3MG4 - chains H and I of the 28 polymer chains in the assembly; structure by X-ray diffraction, 3.11 A resolution.

== Chain H ==
Molecule: Proteasome component PUP1
Organism: Saccharomyces cerevisiae
Notes: EC 3.4.25.1
UniProtKB: P25043 (PSB7_YEAST); the construct lacks a stretch of the UniProt sequence and is renumbered around it, so the offset changes along the chain: 1-91 = UniProt 30-120; 93-105 = UniProt 121-133; 106-187 = UniProt 135-216; 189-223 = UniProt 217-251
Amino-acid sequence (222 residues; row label = number of the first residue in the row; note: 2 numbers in that range are skipped by the numbering (no residue carries them; nothing is unmodelled there)):
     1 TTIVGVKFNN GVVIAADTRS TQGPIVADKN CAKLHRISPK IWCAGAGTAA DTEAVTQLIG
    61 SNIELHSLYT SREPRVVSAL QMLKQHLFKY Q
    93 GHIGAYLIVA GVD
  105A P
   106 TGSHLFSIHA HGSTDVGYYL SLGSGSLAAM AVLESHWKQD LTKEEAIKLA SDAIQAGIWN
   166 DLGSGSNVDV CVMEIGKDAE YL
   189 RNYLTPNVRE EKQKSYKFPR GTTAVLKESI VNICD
Ion coordination: Mg2+: Ile163, Asp166, Ser169 (shared with 1 residue of chain Z)

== Chain I ==
Molecule: Proteasome component PUP3
Organism: Saccharomyces cerevisiae
Notes: EC 3.4.25.1
UniProtKB: P25451 (PSB3_YEAST); the construct lacks a stretch of the UniProt sequence and is renumbered around it, so the offset changes along the chain: -8 to -1 = UniProt 2-9; 1-36 = UniProt 10-45; 38-105 = UniProt 46-113; 106-122 = UniProt 117-133; 2 more segments
Amino-acid sequence (204 residues; numbered -8 to 194 plus 4 insertion-coded residues; 3 numbers in that range are skipped by the numbering (no residue carries them; nothing is unmodelled there); the number before each row is that of its first residue; a row labelled like 105A-105C holds insertion residues (105A, then the next letters in order); numbers below 1 keep their minus sign (Ser-8 is residue -8)):
    -8 SDPSSING
     1 GIVVAMTGKD CVAIACDLRL GSQSLGVSNK FEKIFH
    38 YGHVFLGITG LATDVTTLNE MFRYKTNLYK LKEERAIEPE TFTQLVSSSL YERRFGPYFV
    98 GPVVAGIN
105A-105C SKS
   106 GKPFIAGFDL IGCIDEA
  122A K
   123 DFIVSGTASD QLFGMCESLY EPNLEPEDLF ETISQALLNA ADRDALSGWG AVVYIIK
   181 KDEVVKRYLK MRQD
Ion coordination: Mg2+ site 1: Gly128, Ser131; Mg2+ site 2: Ala163, Asp166, Ser169

== Chain H / chain I interface ==
Residue-residue contacts (61):
  Ile25(H) - Asp132(I)
  Ile25(H) - Phe135(I)  hydrophobic
  Val26(H) - Phe135(I)
  Ala27(H) - Phe135(I)  hydrophobic
  Asp28(H) - Asp120(I)
  Asp28(H) - Glu121(I)
  Asp28(H) - Ala122(I)
  Lys29(H) - Glu139(I)  salt bridge
  Thr48(H) - Ile116(I)
  Ala49(H) - Cys118(I)  hydrophobic
  Ala50(H) - Tyr88(I)
  Ala50(H) - Ile116(I)  hydrophobic
  Ala50(H) - Cys118(I)  hydrophobic
  Asp51(H) - Tyr88(I)  hydrogen bond
  Asp51(H) - Arg91(I)  salt bridge
  Ala54(H) - Tyr88(I)
  His94(H) - Arg91(I)
  His94(H) - Phe92(I)
  Arg197(H) - Glu139(I)  salt bridge
  Lys200(H) - Glu139(I)  hydrogen bond (side chain-backbone)
  Lys200(H) - Ser140(I)  hydrogen bond (side chain-backbone)
  Lys200(H) - Tyr142(I)
  Ser203(H) - Glu143(I)  hydrogen bond
  Tyr204(H) - Ser140(I)
  Tyr204(H) - Leu141(I)  hydrophobic
  Tyr204(H) - Glu143(I)
  Lys205(H) - Glu143(I)
  Lys205(H) - Asp150(I)  salt bridge
  Phe206(H) - Leu141(I)  hydrophobic
  Phe206(H) - Glu153(I)
  Phe206(H) - Gln157(I)
  Arg208(H) - Glu149(I)  salt bridge
  Arg208(H) - Asp150(I)  salt bridge
  Gly209(H) - Glu153(I)  hydrogen bond (backbone-side chain)
  Thr210(H) - Glu153(I)
  Thr211(H) - Glu153(I)  hydrogen bond
  Thr211(H) - Ser156(I)
  Thr211(H) - Gln157(I)  hydrogen bond
  Thr211(H) - Leu189(I)
  Ala212(H) - Leu189(I)
  Ala212(H) - Lys190(I)  hydrogen bond (backbone-backbone)
  Val213(H) - Arg187(I)
  Val213(H) - Tyr188(I)
  Leu214(H) - Tyr188(I)  hydrogen bond (backbone-backbone)
  Leu214(H) - Leu189(I)
  Leu214(H) - Lys190(I)
  Lys215(H) - Arg187(I)
  Lys215(H) - Tyr188(I)  hydrogen bond (backbone-backbone)
  Glu216(H) - Lys186(I)
  Glu216(H) - Arg187(I)  salt bridge
  Ser217(H) - Val185(I)
  Ser217(H) - Lys186(I)  hydrogen bond (backbone-backbone)
  Ile218(H) - Glu183(I)
  Ile218(H) - Val184(I)
  Val219(H) - His36(I)
  Val219(H) - Val184(I)  hydrogen bond (backbone-backbone)
  Val219(H) - Lys186(I)
  Asn220(H) - His36(I)
  Ile221(H) - Gly39(I)
  Ile221(H) - Val184(I)  hydrophobic
  Asp223(H) - Lys67(I)  salt bridge
Interface residues without a listed pair, chain H (36 interface residues in all): Gln22, Tyr90, Ile95, Gly96
Interface residues without a listed pair, chain I (41 interface residues in all): His40, Phe42, Asp114, Gly117, Leu146, Glu147, Phe152, Thr154, Leu160, Tyr176

== Overview ==
The interface between chain H and chain I involves 36 residues on one side and 41 on the other, with 12
hydrogen bonds and 8 salt bridges. Polar contacts include Lys29(H)-Glu139(I), Asp51(H)-Arg91(I) and
Arg197(H)-Glu139(I). Ile163(H), Asp166(H) and Ser169(H) coordinate Mg2+.
Here chain H is Proteasome component PUP1 and chain I is Proteasome component PUP3, both from Saccharomyces
cerevisiae. Entry 3MG4 (Structure of yeast 20S proteasome with Compound 1) was determined by X-ray diffraction
together with 3MG0, 3MG6, 3MG7 and 3MG8 from the same study.
